PDB entry 4PLS | X-ray diffraction, 2.35 A resolution | chains C and D of the 4 polymer chains in the assembly

Chain C (and D):
Protein: Arm00010
From: synthetic construct
Notes: chain D of this document is another copy of the same molecule, construct and numbering; everything in this record applies to it too
Sequence (281 residues; row label = number of the first residue in the row):
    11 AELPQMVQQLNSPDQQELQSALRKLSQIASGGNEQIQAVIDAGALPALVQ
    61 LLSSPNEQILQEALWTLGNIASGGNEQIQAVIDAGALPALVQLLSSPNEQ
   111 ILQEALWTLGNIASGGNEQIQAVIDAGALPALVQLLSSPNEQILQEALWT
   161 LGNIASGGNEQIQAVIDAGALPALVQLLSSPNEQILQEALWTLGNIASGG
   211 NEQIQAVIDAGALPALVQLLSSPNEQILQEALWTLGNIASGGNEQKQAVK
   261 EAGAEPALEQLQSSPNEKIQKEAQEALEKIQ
Unresolved in the structure: 11
Bound ions: Ca2+ site 1: Pro65, Glu67 (shared with 2 residues of chain A); Ca2+ site 2: Pro107, Glu109 (shared with 2 residues of chain A); Ca2+ site 3: Pro149, Glu151 (shared with 2 residues of chain A); Ca2+ site 4: Pro191, Glu193 (shared with 2 residues of chain A)

Interface between chain C and chain D:
Contacting residue pairs (66):
  Glu12(C) with Asn169(D), hydrogen bond; Gln255(D), hydrogen bond
  Leu13(C) with Gln255(D); Ala258(D), hydrophobic; Val259(D), hydrophobic
  Val17(C) with Ala262(D)
  Leu20(C) with Ala267(D), hydrophobic; Leu271(D)
  Leu32(C) with Leu268(D), hydrophobic; Ile279(D); Glu282(D); Ala283(D)
  Arg33(C) with Glu282(D)
  Leu35(C) with Val259(D), hydrophobic; Leu268(D), hydrophobic
  Ser36(C) with Ala286(D); Lys289(D), hydrogen bond
  Gln37(C) with Asn211(D); Glu212(D)
  Ile38(C) with Gln255(D); Lys256(D); Val259(D), hydrophobic
  Ala39(C) with Lys256(D), hydrogen bond (backbone-side chain); Ala286(D); Lys289(D); Ile290(D), hydrophobic
  Gly41(C) with Asn211(D); Asn253(D); Lys256(D)
  Gly42(C) with Gly252(D); Asn253(D), hydrogen bond (backbone-side chain)
  Asn43(C) with Asn253(D), hydrogen bond
  Gln45(C) with Asn211(D), hydrogen bond; Ile214(D); Gln215(D); Ile218(D); Gly252(D)
  Ile46(C) with Ala249(D); Asn253(D)
  Ala48(C) with Leu223(D)
  Val49(C) with Leu223(D); Ile248(D), hydrophobic
  Ala52(C) with Leu223(D), hydrophobic; Val227(D)
  Gly53(C) with Val227(D)
  Ala54(C) with Val227(D), hydrophobic
  Ala57(C) with Leu230(D), hydrophobic
  Leu58(C) with Leu242(D), hydrophobic
  Leu61(C) with Leu242(D), hydrophobic
  Gln68(C) with Gln239(D)
  Ile69(C) with Glu235(D); Leu238(D), hydrophobic; Gln239(D); Leu242(D), hydrophobic
  Glu72(C) with Gln239(D); Leu242(D); Trp243(D)
  Trp75(C) with Trp243(D); Gly246(D); Asn247(D)
  Thr76(C) with Leu242(D), hydrogen bond (side chain-backbone); Gly246(D)
  Asn79(C) with Ala249(D); Ser250(D)
  Ile80(C) with Ala249(D), hydrophobic
  Ser82(C) with Asn253(D), hydrogen bond (backbone-side chain)
Interface residues without a listed pair, chain C (38 interface residues in all): Met16, Leu28, Ser40, Asn66, Ala73, Gly83
Interface residues without a listed pair, chain D (39 interface residues in all): Pro224, Leu245, Gly263, Ala264

In short:
38 residues of chain C face 39 of chain D across their interface, with 9 hydrogen bonds. Polar contacts
include Glu12(C)-Asn169(D), Glu12(C)-Gln255(D) and Ser36(C)-Lys289(D). The Ca2+ site 4 is built by Pro191(C)
and Glu193(C). The Ca2+ site 3 is built by Pro149(C) and Glu151(C).
Both chains are Arm00010 (synthetic construct). Entry 4PLS (Crystal Structures of Designed Armadillo Repeat
Proteins: Implications of Construct Design and Crystallization Conditions on Overall ...) was determined by
X-ray diffraction, deposited together with 4PLQ and 4PLR.
